Entry 2FM0 (X-ray diffraction, 2.00 A resolution); this record covers chains A and B of the 4 polymer chains in the assembly.

# Chain A (and B)
Protein: cAMP-specific 3', 5'-cyclic phosphodiesterase 4D
From: Homo sapiens
Notes: EC 3.1.4.17; fragment: catalytic domain; chain B of this document is another copy of the same molecule, construct and numbering; everything in this record applies to it too
UniProt: Q08499 (PDE4D_HUMAN); residues 79-439 here correspond to UniProt positions 381-741 (UniProt number = residue number + 302)
Sequence (361 residues; row label = number of the first residue in the row):
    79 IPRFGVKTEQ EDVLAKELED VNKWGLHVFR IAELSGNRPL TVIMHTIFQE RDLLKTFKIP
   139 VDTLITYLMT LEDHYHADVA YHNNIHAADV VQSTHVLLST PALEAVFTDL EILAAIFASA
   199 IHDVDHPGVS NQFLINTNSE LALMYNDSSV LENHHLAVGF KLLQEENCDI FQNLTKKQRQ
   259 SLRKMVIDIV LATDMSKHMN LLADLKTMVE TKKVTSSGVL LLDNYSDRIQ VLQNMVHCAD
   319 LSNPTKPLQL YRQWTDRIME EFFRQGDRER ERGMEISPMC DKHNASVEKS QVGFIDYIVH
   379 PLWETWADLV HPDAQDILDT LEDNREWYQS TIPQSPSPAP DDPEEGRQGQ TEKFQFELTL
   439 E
Disordered / not traced: 413-439 (chain B: 79-85, 413-439)
Bound ions: Zn2+: His164, His200, Asp201, Asp318; Mg2+ near Asp201 (its only coordinating residue here)
Ligand contacts: L-869298 (M98; (S)-3-(2-(3-cyclopropoxy-4-(difluoromethoxy)phenyl)-2-(5-(1,1,1,3,3,3-hexafluoro-2-hydroxypropan-2-yl)thiazol-2-yl)ethy l)pyridine 1-oxide): Tyr159, His160, Thr271, Met273, Asp318, Leu319, Asn321, Pro322, Tyr329, Trp332, Thr333, Ile336, Phe340, Met357, Ser368, Gln369, Phe372, Ile376
UniProt features mapped onto this chain:
  - active site: His160 (Proton donor)
  - binding site (3',5'-cyclic AMP): His160, Gln369, Phe372
  - binding site (AMP): His160, Asp201, Asp318, Asn321, Gln369, Phe372
  - binding site (Zn(2+)): His164, His200, Asp201, Asp318
  - binding site (Mg(2+)): Asp201
  - binding site (Mn(2+)): Asp201
  - cross-link: Lys85 (Glycyl lysine isopeptide (Lys-Gly) (interchain with G-Cter in SUMO))
Reported in the primary citation:
  - binding site for L-869298: Tyr159, His204, Thr271, Met273, Asp318, Leu319, Asn321, Pro322, Tyr329, Trp332, Thr333, Ile336, Phe340, Met357, Gln369, Phe372, Ile376

# Interface between chain A and chain B
Contacting residue pairs (29; chain A residue first):
  Ala220(A) - Arg261(B)  hydrogen bond (backbone-side chain)
  Leu221(A) - Phe238(B)  hydrophobic
  Leu221(A) - Gln242(B)
  Leu221(A) - Arg261(B)
  Met222(A) - Met222(B)  hydrophobic
  Met222(A) - Tyr223(B)  hydrogen bond (backbone-side chain)
  Tyr223(A) - Met222(B)  hydrogen bond (side chain-backbone)
  Tyr223(A) - Tyr223(B)  hydrophobic
  Asn224(A) - Asn231(B)  hydrogen bond
  Asn224(A) - Leu234(B)
  Asn224(A) - Ala235(B)
  Asn224(A) - Arg261(B)
  Asn224(A) - Ile265(B)
  Asp225(A) - Arg261(B)  salt bridge
  Asp225(A) - Ile265(B)
  Asn231(A) - Asn224(B)  hydrogen bond (backbone-side chain)
  Leu234(A) - Asn224(B)
  Ala235(A) - Met222(B)
  Ala235(A) - Asn224(B)  hydrogen bond (backbone-side chain)
  Gln242(A) - Leu221(B)
  Lys254(A) - Asn214(B)  hydrogen bond (side chain-backbone)
  Lys254(A) - Asn216(B)  hydrogen bond
  Gln258(A) - Asn214(B)
  Arg261(A) - Ala220(B)  hydrogen bond (side chain-backbone)
  Arg261(A) - Leu221(B)
  Arg261(A) - Asn224(B)
  Arg261(A) - Asp225(B)  salt bridge
  Ile265(A) - Asn224(B)
  Ile265(A) - Asp225(B)
Other interface residues (no listed pair), chain A (19 interface residues in all): Asn216, Ser226, Phe238, Arg257, Leu269
Other interface residues (no listed pair), chain B (20 interface residues in all): Gln210, Ile213, Ser226, Arg257, Leu269

# Summary
19 residues of chain A and 20 residues of chain B are in contact; the contacts include 9 hydrogen bonds and 2
salt bridges. Polar contacts include Asp225(A)-Arg261(B), Ala220(A)-Arg261(B) and Met222(A)-Tyr223(B). Chain A
binds L-869298. The paper reports a binding site for L-869298 at Tyr159(A), His204(A) and Thr271(A) among
others.
Both chains are cAMP-specific 3', 5'-cyclic phosphodiesterase 4D (Homo sapiens). Entry 2FM0 (Crystal structure
of PDE4D in complex with L-869298) was determined by X-ray diffraction together with 2FM5 from the same study.
